Entry 8RN4 (electron microscopy, 2.87 A resolution); this record covers chains A and C of the 5 polymer chains in the assembly.

== Chain A ==
Protein: Polymerase acidic protein
Source organism: Influenza B virus (B/Memphis/13/2003)
Notes: EC 3.1.-.-
Reference sequence: Q5V8Z9 (Q5V8Z9_9INFB); numbering as in UniProt (aligned over 1-726)
Sequence (726 residues; each row starts with the number of its first residue):
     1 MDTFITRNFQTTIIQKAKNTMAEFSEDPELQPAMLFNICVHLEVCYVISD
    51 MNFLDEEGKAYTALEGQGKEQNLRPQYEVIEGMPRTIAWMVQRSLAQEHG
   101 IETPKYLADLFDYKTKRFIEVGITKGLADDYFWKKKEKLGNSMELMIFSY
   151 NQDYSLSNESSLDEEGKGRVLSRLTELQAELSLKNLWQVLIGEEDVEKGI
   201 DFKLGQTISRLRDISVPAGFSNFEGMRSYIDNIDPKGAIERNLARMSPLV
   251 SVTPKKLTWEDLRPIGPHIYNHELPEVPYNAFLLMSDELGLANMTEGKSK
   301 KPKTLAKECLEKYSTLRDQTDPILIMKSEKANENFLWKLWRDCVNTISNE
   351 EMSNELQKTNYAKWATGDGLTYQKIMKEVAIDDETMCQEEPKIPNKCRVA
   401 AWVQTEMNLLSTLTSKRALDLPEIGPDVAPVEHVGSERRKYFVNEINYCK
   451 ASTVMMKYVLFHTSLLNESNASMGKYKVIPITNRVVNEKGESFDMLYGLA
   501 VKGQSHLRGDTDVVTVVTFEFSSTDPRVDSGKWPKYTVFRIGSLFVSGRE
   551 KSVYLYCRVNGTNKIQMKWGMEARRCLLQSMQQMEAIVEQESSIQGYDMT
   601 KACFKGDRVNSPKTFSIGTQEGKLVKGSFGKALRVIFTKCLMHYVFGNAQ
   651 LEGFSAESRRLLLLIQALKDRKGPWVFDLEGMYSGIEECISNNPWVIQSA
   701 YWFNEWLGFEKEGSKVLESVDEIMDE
Not modelled in the structure: 64-72, 192-197, 717-726
Reported in the primary citation:
  - mutagenesis - K631A/R634A: decreased catalytic activity

== Chain C ==
Protein: Polymerase basic protein 2
Source organism: Influenza B virus (B/Memphis/13/2003)
Reference sequence: Q5V8X3 (Q5V8X3_9INFB); numbering as in UniProt (aligned over 1-770)
Sequence (799 residues; numbered 1 to 799; the number before each row is that of its first residue):
     1 MTLAKIELLKQLLRDNEAKTVLKQTTVDQYNIIRKFNTSRIEKNPSLRMK
    51 WAMCSNFPLALTKGDMANRIPLEYKGIQLKTNAEDIGTKGQMCSIAAVTW
   101 WNTYGPIGDTEGFERVYESFFLRKMRLDNATWGRITFGPVERVRKRVLLN
   151 PLTKEMPPDEASNVIMEILFPKEAGIPRESTWIHRELIKEKREKLKGTMI
   201 TPIVLAYMLERELVARRRFLPVAGATSAEFIEMLHCLQGENWRQIYHPGG
   251 NKLTESRSQSMIVACRKIIRRSIVASNPLELAVEIANKTVIDTEPLKSCL
   301 AAIDGGDVACDIIRAALGLKIRQRQRFGRLELKRISGRGFKNDEEILIGN
   351 GTIQKIGIWDGEEEFHVRCGECRGILKKSKMKLEKLLINSAKKEDMRDLI
   401 ILCMVFSQDTRMFQGVRGEINFLNRAGQLLSPMYQLQRYFLNRSNDLFDQ
   451 WGYEESPKASELHGINESMNASDYTLKGVVVTRNVIDDFSSTETEKVSIT
   501 KNLSLIKRTGEVIMGANDVSELESQAQLMITYDTPKMWEMGTTKELVQNT
   551 YQWVLKNLVTLKAQFLLGKEDMFQWDAFEAFESIIPQKMAGQYSGFARAV
   601 LKQMRDQEVMKTDQFIKLLPFCFSPPKLRSNGEPYQFLKLVLKGGGENFI
   651 EVRKGSPLFSYNPQTEVLTICGRMMSLKGKIEDEERNRSMGNAVLAGFLV
   701 SGKYDPDLGDFKTIEELEKLKPGEKANILLYQGKPVKVVKRKRYSALSND
   751 ISQGIKRQRMTVESMGWALSGWSHPQFEKGGGSGGGSGGSAWSHPQFEK
Not modelled in the structure: 250-799
Sequence notes: expression tag (771-799)

== Chain A / chain C interface ==
Pairs across the interface (41):
  Trp89(A) with Gly175(C); Ile176(C); Pro177(C)
  Met90(A) with Lys172(C)
  Arg93(A) with Glu167(C), salt bridge; Pro171(C); Lys172(C); Ala174(C), hydrogen bond (side chain-backbone); Gly175(C); Pro177(C)
  Ser94(A) with Lys172(C)
  Gln97(A) with Pro171(C)
  Lys105(A) with Pro177(C)
  Val428(A) with Trp132(C)
  Ala429(A) with Trp132(C), hydrophobic; Gln244(C)
  Pro430(A) with Gly133(C); Gln244(C)
  Val431(A) with Cys236(C), hydrophobic; Trp242(C), hydrophobic; Gln244(C), hydrogen bond (backbone-side chain)
  Leu466(A) with Leu47(C), hydrophobic
  Asn470(A) with Trp51(C)
  Arg508(A) with Arg40(C), hydrogen bond (side chain-backbone); Ile41(C)
  Lys564(A) with Glu42(C), salt bridge; Leu47(C); Trp51(C)
  Lys568(A) with Asn44(C); Leu47(C)
  Glu589(A) with Glu240(C); Asn241(C), hydrogen bond (backbone-side chain); Trp242(C)
  Gln590(A) with Glu240(C), hydrogen bond; Asn241(C)
  Ser592(A) with Phe137(C)
  Ser593(A) with Phe137(C); Pro139(C); Asn241(C)
  Gly596(A) with Phe137(C)
  Asp598(A) with Phe137(C)
Also at the interface, not in a pair above, chain A (27 interface residues in all): Thr103, Pro104, Val434, Arg438, Asp510, Tyr597
Also at the interface, not in a pair above, chain C (25 interface residues in all): Lys43, Arg134, Ile135

== Summary ==
Chain A and chain C form an interface of 27 and 25 residues respectively; the contacts include 5 hydrogen
bonds and 2 salt bridges. Among the polar pairs are Arg93(A)-Glu167(C), Lys564(A)-Glu42(C) and
Arg93(A)-Ala174(C). From the paper: K631A/R634A of chain A reduce catalytic activity.
Here chain A is Polymerase acidic protein and chain C is Polymerase basic protein 2, both from Influenza B
virus (B/Memphis/13/2003). Entry 8RN4 (Pseudo-symmetrical influenza B polymerase apo-dimer, ENDO(T) moiety
(from "Influenza B polymerase pseudo-symmetrical dimer" | Local refinement)) was determined by electron
microscopy, deposited together with 8RN1, 8RN2, 8RN3, 8RN5, 8RN6, 8RN7 and 5 further entries.
